PDB entry 9E99 | electron microscopy, 2.45 A resolution | chains E and L of the 12 polymer chains in the assembly

== Chain E ==
Molecule: Major capsid protein
From: Escherichia phage N4
UniProtKB: Q859Q5 (CAPSD_BPN4); residues 1-401 here = UniProt positions 1-401
Sequence (401 residues; each row starts with the number of its first residue):
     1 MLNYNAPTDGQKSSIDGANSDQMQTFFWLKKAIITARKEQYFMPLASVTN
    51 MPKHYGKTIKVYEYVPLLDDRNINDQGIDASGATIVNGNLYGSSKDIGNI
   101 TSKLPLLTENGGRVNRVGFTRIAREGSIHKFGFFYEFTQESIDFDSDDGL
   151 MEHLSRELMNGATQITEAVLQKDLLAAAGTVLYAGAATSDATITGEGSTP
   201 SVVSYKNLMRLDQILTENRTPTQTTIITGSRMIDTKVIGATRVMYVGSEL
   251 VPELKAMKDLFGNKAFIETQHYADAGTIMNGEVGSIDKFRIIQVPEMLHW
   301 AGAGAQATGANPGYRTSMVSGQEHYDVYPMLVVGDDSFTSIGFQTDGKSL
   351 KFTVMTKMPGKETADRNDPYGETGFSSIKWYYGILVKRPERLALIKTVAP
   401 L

== Chain L ==
Molecule: 32 kDa protein
From: Escherichia phage N4
UniProtKB: A0MZA7 (A0MZA7_BPN4); residues 1-279 here = UniProt positions 1-279
Sequence (279 residues; each row starts with the number of its first residue):
     1 MPVLKVMFHKDTNVATVLDASGSLSDGSVEVGTFHHPDETYPDSVTIYHG
    51 VRDLLYKRSAKDPSQTASYPNNIINMQVISIDMKATPRLILGTALPRVIS
   101 TIEGKDVTWHVDVAGGKAPLTYKWQFKANTVGAAFADIDSGENPTAKTAT
   151 LINHAVTAESAGTYKVIVTDANGTTIESSSLLVVGVQEPPEVASIVAYPS
   201 PLALSVADDITDGKTVKFSSLPAGSLIGTLSIKTQPDSGKATAEISGNVL
   251 TVKPVAAGDTTVVVTNGTKEVTVTVNVTE
Unresolved in the structure: 1

== How chain E and chain L interact ==
Contacting residue pairs - 20 pairs, chain E then chain L:
  Ser81(E) - Thr46(L)
  Ser81(E) - Ile47(L)
  Ser81(E) - Tyr48(L)  hydrogen bond (backbone-backbone)
  Gly82(E) - Ile81(L)
  Ala83(E) - Ile81(L)
  Ala83(E) - Met83(L)  hydrophobic
  Thr84(E) - Ser80(L)  hydrogen bond
  Thr84(E) - Ile81(L)  hydrogen bond (backbone-backbone)
  Thr108(E) - Asp43(L)
  Thr108(E) - Ser44(L)
  Thr108(E) - His49(L)
  Glu109(E) - Ser44(L)  hydrogen bond
  Asn110(E) - Ser44(L)
  Asn110(E) - Val45(L)
  Asn110(E) - His49(L)  hydrogen bond (backbone-side chain)
  Gly111(E) - His49(L)  hydrogen bond (backbone-side chain)
  Gly112(E) - Tyr48(L)
  Arg113(E) - Tyr48(L)
  Arg113(E) - Met76(L)
  Arg113(E) - Gln77(L)
Other interface residues (no listed pair), chain E (11 interface residues in all): Val114

== Overview ==
Chain E and chain L form an interface of 11 and 12 residues respectively; the contacts include 6 hydrogen
bonds. Polar contacts include Thr84(E)-Ser80(L), Glu109(E)-Ser44(L) and Asn110(E)-His49(L).
Here chain E is Major capsid protein and chain L is 32 kDa protein, both from Escherichia phage N4. Entry 9E99
(Cryo-EM reconstruction of Escherichia phage N4 capsid) was determined by electron microscopy.
